6D5F - chains x and 1 of the 54 polymer chains in the assembly; structure by electron microscopy, 3.70 A resolution.

Chain x:
Molecule: Fimbrial protein
Source organism: Sulfolobus filamentous virus 1
Chain sequence (137 residues; numbered 1 to 137; the number before each row is that of its first residue):
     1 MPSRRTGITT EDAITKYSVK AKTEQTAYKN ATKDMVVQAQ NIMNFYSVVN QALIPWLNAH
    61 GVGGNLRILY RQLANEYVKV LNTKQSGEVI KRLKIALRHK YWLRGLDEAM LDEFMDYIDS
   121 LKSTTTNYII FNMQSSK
Not modelled in the structure: 1-3, 135-137
From the paper describing this entry:
  - binding site for the 336-nt DNA strand (chain 1): Lys20

Chain 1:
Molecule: 336-nt DNA strand
Source organism: Sulfolobus filamentous virus 1
Sequence (336 nucleotides; row label = number of the first residue in the row):
     1 TATATATATA TATATATATA TATATATATA TATATATATA TATATATATA TATATATATA
    61 TATATATATA TATATATATA TATATATATA TATATATATA TATATATATA TATATATATA
   121 TATATATATA TATATATATA TATATATATA TATATATATA TATATATATA TATATATATA
   181 TATATATATA TATATATATA TATATATATA TATATATATA TATATATATA TATATATATA
   241 TATATATATA TATATATATA TATATATATA TATATATATA TATATATATA TATATATATA
   301 TATATATATA TATATATATA TATATATATA TATATA

Interface between chain x and chain 1:
Contacting residue pairs - 39 pairs, chain x then chain 1:
  Thr6(x) - DT35(1)  phosphate contact
  Thr6(x) - DA36(1)  base contact
  Gly7(x) - DT35(1)  phosphate contact
  Ile8(x) - DA34(1)  phosphate contact
  Ile8(x) - DT35(1)  phosphate contact
  Ala13(x) - DT33(1)  phosphate contact
  Ala13(x) - DA34(1)  phosphate contact
  Lys16(x) - DA34(1)  salt bridge to the phosphate
  Lys20(x) - DA32(1)  hydrogen bond to the phosphate
  Lys20(x) - DT33(1)  salt bridge to the phosphate
  Glu24(x) - DA32(1)  sugar contact
  Ala27(x) - DT31(1)  phosphate contact
  Tyr28(x) - DA30(1)  base contact
  Tyr28(x) - DT31(1)  sugar contact
  Ala31(x) - DA30(1)  sugar contact
  Asp34(x) - DA30(1)  phosphate contact
  Met35(x) - DT29(1)  sugar contact
  Met35(x) - DA30(1)  sugar contact
  Gln38(x) - DT29(1)  sugar contact
  Gln38(x) - DA30(1)  phosphate contact
  Asn41(x) - DA28(1)  phosphate contact
  Asn41(x) - DT29(1)  phosphate contact
  Ile42(x) - DA28(1)  base contact
  Phe45(x) - DT27(1)  sugar contact
  Tyr46(x) - DT27(1)  base contact
  Ile68(x) - DT25(1)  base contact
  Gln72(x) - DT25(1)  hydrogen bond to the base
  Gln72(x) - DA26(1)  sugar contact
  Asn75(x) - DA26(1)  base contact
  Asn75(x) - DT27(1)  sugar contact
  Glu76(x) - DA26(1)  phosphate contact
  Glu76(x) - DT27(1)  phosphate contact
  Lys79(x) - DT27(1)  salt bridge to the phosphate
  Lys79(x) - DA28(1)  phosphate contact
  Asn82(x) - DA28(1)  phosphate contact
  Tyr101(x) - DA26(1)  phosphate contact
  Arg104(x) - DT25(1)  hydrogen bond to the phosphate
  Arg104(x) - DA26(1)  salt bridge to the phosphate
  Thr125(x) - DA28(1)  phosphate contact
Interface residues without a listed pair, chain x (30 interface residues in all): Arg4, Tyr17, Ala39, Lys100
Interface residues without a listed pair, chain 1 (13 interface residues in all): DT37

In short:
Chain x and chain 1 form an interface of 30 and 13 residues respectively, with 3 hydrogen bonds and 4 salt
bridges. Polar contacts include Gln72(x)-DT25(1), Lys20(x)-DA32(1) and Arg104(x)-DT25(1). From the paper: a
binding site for the 336-nt DNA strand (chain 1) at Lys20(x).
Here chain x is Fimbrial protein and chain 1 is a 336-nt DNA strand, both from Sulfolobus filamentous virus 1.
Entry 6D5F (Cryo-EM reconstruction of membrane-enveloped filamentous virus SFV1 (Sulfolobus filamentous virus
1)) was determined by electron microscopy.
